Entry 3DS4 (X-ray diffraction, 1.12 A resolution); this record covers chains A and B of the 3 polymer chains in the assembly.

== Chain A (and B) ==
Protein: HIV-1 capsid protein
Source organism: Human immunodeficiency virus 1
Notes: fragment: C-terminal domain; chain B of this document is another copy of the same molecule, construct and numbering; everything in this record applies to it too
UniProtKB: Q72497 (Q72497_9HIV1); residues 146-231 here correspond to UniProt positions 278-363 (UniProt number = residue number + 132)
Amino-acid sequence (86 residues; numbered 146 to 231; the number before each row is that of its first residue):
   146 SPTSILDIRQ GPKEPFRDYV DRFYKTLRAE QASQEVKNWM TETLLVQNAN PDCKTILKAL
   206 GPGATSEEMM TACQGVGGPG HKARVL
Unresolved in the structure: 146-147, 225-231 (chain B: 146-148, 224-231)
Sequence notes: engineered mutation S211 (Leu343 in Q72497)

== Chain A / chain B interface ==
Contacting residue pairs - 20 pairs, chain A then chain B:
  S149(A) - E180(B)  hydrogen bond
  L151(A) - E180(B)
  L151(A) - W184(B)  hydrophobic
  E175(A) - S178(B)
  E175(A) - V181(B)
  Q176(A) - Q176(B)
  Q176(A) - A177(B)
  A177(A) - Q176(B)
  S178(A) - E175(B)
  E180(A) - S149(B)  hydrogen bond
  E180(A) - L151(B)
  E180(A) - D152(B)
  V181(A) - E175(B)
  V181(A) - M185(B)  hydrophobic
  W184(A) - L151(B)  hydrophobic
  W184(A) - W184(B)  hydrophobic
  W184(A) - M185(B)  hydrophobic
  W184(A) - L189(B)  hydrophobic
  M185(A) - V181(B)  hydrophobic
  L189(A) - W184(B)  hydrophobic
Interface residues without a listed pair, chain A (12 interface residues in all): I150
Interface residues without a listed pair, chain B (13 interface residues in all): I150

== In short ==
12 residues of chain A face 13 of chain B across their interface; the contacts include 2 hydrogen bonds. The
hydrogen-bonded pair is S149(A)-E180(B).
Chain A and chain B are both HIV-1 capsid protein (Human immunodeficiency virus 1); the structure, HIV-1
capsid C-terminal domain mutant (L211S) in complex with an inhibitor of particle assembly (CAI), was
determined by X-ray diffraction (same publication as 3DS0, 3DS1 and 3DS3).
